4LST - chains G and L of the 3 polymer chains in the assembly; structure by X-ray diffraction, 2.55 A resolution.

# Chain G
Molecule: ENVELOPE GLYCOPROTEIN GP120 of HIV-1 clade C
Organism: Human immunodeficiency virus 1
UniProtKB: R4GRV3 (R4GRV3_9HIV1); the author numbering skips numbers that UniProt does not, so the offset changes along the chain: 44-124 = UniProt 1-81; 198-300 = UniProt 82-184; 317-355 = UniProt 185-223; 357-397 = UniProt 224-264; 1 more segments
Sequence (355 residues; each row starts with the number of its first residue; note: 94 numbers in that range are skipped by the numbering (no residue carries them; nothing is unmodelled there)):
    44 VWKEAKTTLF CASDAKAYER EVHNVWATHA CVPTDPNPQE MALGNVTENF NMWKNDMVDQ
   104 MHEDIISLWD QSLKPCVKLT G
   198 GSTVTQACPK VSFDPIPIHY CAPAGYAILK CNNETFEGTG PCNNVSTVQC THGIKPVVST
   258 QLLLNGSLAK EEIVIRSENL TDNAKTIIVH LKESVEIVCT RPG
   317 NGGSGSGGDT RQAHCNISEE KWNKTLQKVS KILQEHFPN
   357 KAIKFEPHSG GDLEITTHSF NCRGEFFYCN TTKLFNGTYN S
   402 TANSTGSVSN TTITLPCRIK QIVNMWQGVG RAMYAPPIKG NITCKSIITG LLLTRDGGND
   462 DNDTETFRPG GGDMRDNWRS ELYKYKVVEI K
Not modelled in the structure: 317-324, 402-409
Disulfide bonds: Cys54-Cys74, Cys119-Cys205, Cys218-Cys247, Cys228-Cys239, Cys296-Cys331, Cys378-Cys445, Cys385-Cys418
Covalently attached groups: N-acetylglucosamine (NAG) linked to Asn230, Asn241, Asn262, Asn276, Asn339, Asn386, Asn392, Asn396

# Chain L
Molecule: Light chain of antibody VRC01
Organism: Homo sapiens
Notes: antibody fragment or engineered binder
Sequence (210 residues; each row starts with the number of its first residue; note: 6 numbers in that range are skipped by the numbering (no residue carries them; nothing is unmodelled there)):
     1 EIVLTQSPGT LSLSPGETAI ISCRTSQYGS
    33 LAWYQQRPGQ APRLVIYSGS TRAAGIPDRF SGSRWGPDYN LTISNLESGD FGVYYCQQY
    96 EFFGQGTKVQ VDIKRTVAAP SVFIFPPSDE QLKSGTASVV CLLNNFYPRE AKVQWKVDNA
   156 LQSGNSQESV TEQDSKDSTY SLSSTLTLSK ADYEKHKVYA CEVTHQGLRS PVTKSFNRGE
   216 C
Disulfide bonds: Cys23-Cys88, Cys136-Cys196
Ligand contacts: N-acetylglucosamine (NAG; 2-acetamido-2-deoxy-beta-D-glucopyranose): Tyr28, Gly29, Ser30, Tyr91

# How chain G and chain L interact
Pairs across the interface (14):
  Asn276(G) - Tyr28(L)
  Thr278(G) - Tyr28(L)
  Thr278(G) - Tyr91(L)  hydrogen bond
  Asp279(G) - Tyr91(L)
  Asn280(G) - Glu96(L)  hydrogen bond
  Lys357(G) - Glu1(L)  salt bridge
  Gly458(G) - Glu96(L)
  Gly459(G) - Glu96(L)  hydrogen bond (backbone-side chain)
  Gly459(G) - Phe97(L)
  Asn460(G) - Glu1(L)  hydrogen bond (side chain-backbone)
  Asn460(G) - Ile2(L)
  Asn460(G) - Phe97(L)
  Asp461(G) - Glu1(L)
  Asp464(G) - Glu1(L)
Also at the interface, not in a pair above, chain G (11 interface residues in all): Asp462
Interface features reported in the paper:
  - specific contacts: Glu96(L)-Gly459(G) (hydrogen bond)
  - epitope / paratope residues, chain L: Tyr91(L), Glu96(L)

# Overview
11 residues of chain G and 6 residues of chain L are in contact; the contacts include 4 hydrogen bonds and 1
salt bridge. Polar pairs include Lys357(G)-Glu1(L), Thr278(G)-Tyr91(L) and Asn280(G)-Glu96(L). The authors
report a hydrogen bond between Glu96(L) and Gly459(G). Chain L binds N-acetylglucosamine. The paper reports
epitope/paratope residues Tyr91(L) and Glu96(L).
Chain G is ENVELOPE GLYCOPROTEIN GP120 of HIV-1 clade C (Human immunodeficiency virus 1) and chain L is Light
chain of antibody VRC01 (Homo sapiens); the structure, Crystal structure of broadly and potently neutralizing
antibody VRC01 in complex with HIV-1 clade C strain ..., was determined by X-ray diffraction (same publication
as 4LSP, 4LSQ, 4LSR, 4LSS, 4LSU and 4LSV).
